3NBH - chains A and B; structure by X-ray diffraction, 2.00 A resolution.

# Chain A
Molecule: RecQ-mediated genome instability protein 1
Organism: Homo sapiens
Notes: fragment: RMI1C, residues 475-625
UniProtKB: Q9H9A7 (RMI1_HUMAN); numbering as in UniProt (aligned over 475-625)
Sequence (155 residues; numbered 471 to 625; the number before each row is that of its first residue):
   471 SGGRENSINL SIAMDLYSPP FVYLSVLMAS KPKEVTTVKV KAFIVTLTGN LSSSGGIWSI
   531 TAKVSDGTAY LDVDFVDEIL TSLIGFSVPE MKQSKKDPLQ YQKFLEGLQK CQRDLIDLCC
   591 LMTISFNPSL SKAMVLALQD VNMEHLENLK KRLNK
Disordered / not traced: 471-475
Modified residues: Mse484, Mse498, Mse561, Mse592, Mse604, Mse613 (selenomethionine; parent Met)
Differences from the reference sequence: expression tag (471-474)

# Chain B
Molecule: RecQ-mediated genome instability protein 2
Organism: Homo sapiens
Notes: fragment: RMI2, residues 6-147
UniProtKB: Q96E14 (RMI2_HUMAN); residue numbers follow UniProt; this construct covers 6-147
Sequence (147 residues; numbered 1 to 147; the number before each row is that of its first residue):
     1 GPLGSDSFSG GPAGVRLPRS PPLKVLAEQL RRDAEGGPGA WRLSRAAAGR GPLDLAAVWM
    61 QGRVVMADRG EARLRDPSGD FSVRGLERVP RGRPCLVPGK YVMVMGVVQA CSPEPCLQAV
   121 KMTDLSDNPI HESMWELEVE DLHRNIP
Disordered / not traced: 1-16
Modified residues: Mse60, Mse66, Mse103, Mse105, Mse122, Mse134 (selenomethionine; parent Met)
Differences from the reference sequence: expression tag (1-5)
UniProt features mapped onto this chain:
  - DNA-binding region: Ser44 to Glu114 (OB)
  - modified residue: Ser7 (Phosphoserine)
  - mutagenesis: Lys24 (K24A: Abolishes interaction with RMI1, TOP3A and BLM), Trp59 (W59A: According to PubMed:18923083, abolishes interaction with RMI1, TOP3A and BLM. According to PubMed:18923082, does not affect interaction with RMI1 and TOP3A), Lys100 (K100A: Does not affect interaction with RMI1, TOP3A and BLM), Lys121 (K121A: According to PubMed:18923083, does not affect interaction with RMI1, TOP3A and BLM. According to PubMed:18923082, affects interaction with BLM and the BMI complex), Trp135 (W135A: Abolishes interaction with RMI1, TOP3A and BLM)

# Chain A / chain B interface
Residue-residue contacts (56; chain A residue first):
  Tyr493(A) - Asp141(B)  hydrogen bond
  Tyr493(A) - Leu142(B)  hydrogen bond (side chain-backbone)
  Tyr493(A) - Asn145(B)
  Lys511(A) - Trp59(B)
  Lys511(A) - Glu138(B)  salt bridge
  Phe513(A) - Pro22(B)  hydrophobic
  Phe513(A) - Trp59(B)  hydrophobic
  Phe513(A) - Mse103(B)  hydrophobic
  Phe513(A) - Mse105(B)  hydrophobic
  Ile514(A) - Lys121(B)  hydrogen bond (backbone-side chain)
  Ser535(A) - Pro22(B)
  Ser535(A) - Trp59(B)
  Asp536(A) - Lys24(B)
  Asp536(A) - Trp59(B)
  Asp536(A) - Leu142(B)
  Gly537(A) - Pro22(B)
  Gly537(A) - Leu23(B)
  Gly537(A) - Trp59(B)
  Thr538(A) - Pro21(B)
  Thr538(A) - Leu142(B)
  Ala539(A) - Pro21(B)
  Tyr540(A) - Pro18(B)
  Tyr540(A) - Ser20(B)  hydrogen bond (side chain-backbone)
  Tyr540(A) - Pro21(B)  hydrophobic
  Tyr540(A) - Pro22(B)
  Arg583(A) - Arg91(B)
  Ile586(A) - Pro90(B)  hydrophobic
  Ile586(A) - Arg91(B)
  Ile586(A) - Gly92(B)
  Ile586(A) - Lys121(B)  hydrogen bond (backbone-side chain)
  Ile586(A) - Thr123(B)
  Asp587(A) - Gly92(B)
  Asp587(A) - Arg93(B)  hydrogen bond (side chain-backbone)
  Asp587(A) - Thr123(B)
  Cys589(A) - Mse103(B)
  Cys589(A) - Leu125(B)  hydrophobic
  Cys589(A) - His131(B)
  Val611(A) - Asn128(B)  hydrogen bond (backbone-side chain)
  Val611(A) - Ile130(B)  hydrophobic
  Val611(A) - His131(B)
  Asn612(A) - Ile130(B)
  Mse613(A) - Ile130(B)
  His615(A) - Mse134(B)
  Leu616(A) - Ser133(B)
  Leu616(A) - Mse134(B)
  Leu616(A) - Leu137(B)  hydrophobic
  Leu619(A) - Mse134(B)  hydrophobic
  Leu619(A) - Leu137(B)  hydrophobic
  Leu619(A) - Glu138(B)
  Leu619(A) - Asp141(B)
  Lys620(A) - Leu137(B)
  Arg622(A) - Asp141(B)  salt bridge
  Arg622(A) - Arg144(B)  hydrogen bond (backbone-side chain)
  Leu623(A) - Leu137(B)
  Leu623(A) - Asp141(B)
  Leu623(A) - Arg144(B)
Other interface residues (no listed pair), chain A (29 interface residues in all): Phe491, Val496, Ala512, Val515, Leu585, Asp610
Other interface residues (no listed pair), chain B (30 interface residues in all): Gln61, Asp124, Glu140

# In short
29 residues of chain A and 30 residues of chain B are in contact, with 8 hydrogen bonds and 2 salt bridges.
Polar contacts include Lys511(A)-Glu138(B), Arg622(A)-Asp141(B) and Tyr493(A)-Asp141(B). From UniProt: a
DNA-binding region and 5 mutagenesis sites on chain B.
Chain A is RecQ-mediated genome instability protein 1 and chain B is RecQ-mediated genome instability protein
2, both from Homo sapiens; the structure, Crystal structure of human RMI1C-RMI2 complex, was determined by
X-ray diffraction, deposited together with 3NBI.
